Entry 3VDF (X-ray diffraction, 1.46 A resolution); this record covers chains A and B.

[Chain A]
Protein: Lactotransferrin
Source organism: Bos taurus
Notes: EC 3.4.21.-; fragment: C-lobe
Reference sequence: P24627 (TRFL_BOVIN); residues 342-676 here correspond to UniProt positions 361-695 (UniProt number = residue number + 19)
Sequence (335 residues; numbered 342 to 676; the number before each row is that of its first residue):
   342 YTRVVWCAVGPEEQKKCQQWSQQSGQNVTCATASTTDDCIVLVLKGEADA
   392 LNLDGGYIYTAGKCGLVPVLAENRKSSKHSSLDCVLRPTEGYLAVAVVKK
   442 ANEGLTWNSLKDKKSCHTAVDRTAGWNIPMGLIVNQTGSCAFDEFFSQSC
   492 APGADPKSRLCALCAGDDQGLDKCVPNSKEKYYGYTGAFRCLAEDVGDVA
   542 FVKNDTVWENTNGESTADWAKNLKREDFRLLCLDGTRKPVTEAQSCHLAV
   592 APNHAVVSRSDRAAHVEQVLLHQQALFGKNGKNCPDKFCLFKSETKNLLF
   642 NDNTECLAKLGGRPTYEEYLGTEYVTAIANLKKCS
Construct notes: conflict Lys-565 (Asn584 in P24627), Glu-608 (Lys627 in P24627)
Cystine bridges: Cys-348/Cys-380, Cys-358/Cys-371, Cys-425/Cys-647, Cys-457/Cys-532, Cys-481/Cys-675, Cys-491/Cys-505, Cys-502/Cys-515, Cys-573/Cys-587, Cys-625/Cys-630
Covalently attached groups: N-acetylglucosamine (NAG) linked to Asn-368, Asn-476, Asn-545
Ion coordination: Fe ion: Asp-395, Tyr-433, Tyr-526, His-595 (together with carbonate ion); Zn2+ site 1: His-588 (together with 2,6-diaminopimelic acid); Zn2+ site 2 near Glu-659 (its only coordinating residue here)
Residues lining bound ligands:
  - 2,6-diaminopimelic acid (API): Ile-469, Leu-574, His-588, Leu-589, Ala-590, Val-591, Glu-664, Tyr-665, Ala-668
  - carbonate ion (CO3): Asp-395, Tyr-433, Thr-459, Arg-463, Thr-464, Ala-465, Gly-466, Tyr-526, His-595

[Chain B]
Protein: C-terminal peptide of lactotransferrin
Source organism: Bos taurus
Reference sequence: P24627 (TRFL_BOVIN); residues 681-686 here correspond to UniProt positions 700-705 (UniProt number = residue number + 19)
Sequence (6 residues; row label = number of the first residue in the row):
   681 LEACAF

[Chain A / chain B interface]
Disulfides between the chains: Cys-405(A)/Cys-684(B)
Pairs across the interface (11):
  Asp-378(A) / Phe-686(B)
  Ile-381(A) / Phe-686(B)  hydrophobic
  Val-382(A) / Phe-686(B)  hydrophobic
  Leu-385(A) / Phe-686(B)  hydrophobic
  Thr-401(A) / Phe-686(B)
  Lys-404(A) / Leu-681(B)
  Lys-404(A) / Glu-682(B)  hydrogen bond (side chain-backbone)
  Lys-404(A) / Cys-684(B)
  Cys-405(A) / Cys-684(B)  disulfide
  Cys-405(A) / Ala-685(B)
  Cys-405(A) / Phe-686(B)  hydrophobic
Other interface residues (no listed pair), chain B (6 interface residues in all): Ala-683

[Summary]
7 residues of chain A and 6 residues of chain B are in contact, with 1 disulfide bond and 1 hydrogen bond. Its
one hydrogen-bonded contact is Lys-404(A)/Glu-682(B). Chain A binds carbonate ion and 2,6-diaminopimelic acid.
Covalently linked N-acetylglucosamine: at Asn-368(A), Asn-476(A) and Asn-545(A).
Here chain A is Lactotransferrin and chain B is C-terminal peptide of lactotransferrin, both from Bos taurus.
Entry 3VDF (Crystal Structure of C-lobe of Bovine lactoferrin Complexed with diaminopimelic acid at 1.46 A
Resolution) was determined by X-ray diffraction.
